9G92 - chains AAA and BBB; structure by X-ray diffraction, 1.95 A resolution.

== Chain AAA (and BBB) ==
Name: Thioredoxin reductase
From: Cryptosporidium parvum
Notes: chain BBB of this document is another copy of the same molecule, construct and numbering; everything in this record applies to it too
UniProtKB: C8CCG0 (C8CCG0_CRYPV); residue numbers follow UniProt; this construct covers 1-521
Amino-acid sequence (521 residues; numbered 1 to 521; the number before each row is that of its first residue):
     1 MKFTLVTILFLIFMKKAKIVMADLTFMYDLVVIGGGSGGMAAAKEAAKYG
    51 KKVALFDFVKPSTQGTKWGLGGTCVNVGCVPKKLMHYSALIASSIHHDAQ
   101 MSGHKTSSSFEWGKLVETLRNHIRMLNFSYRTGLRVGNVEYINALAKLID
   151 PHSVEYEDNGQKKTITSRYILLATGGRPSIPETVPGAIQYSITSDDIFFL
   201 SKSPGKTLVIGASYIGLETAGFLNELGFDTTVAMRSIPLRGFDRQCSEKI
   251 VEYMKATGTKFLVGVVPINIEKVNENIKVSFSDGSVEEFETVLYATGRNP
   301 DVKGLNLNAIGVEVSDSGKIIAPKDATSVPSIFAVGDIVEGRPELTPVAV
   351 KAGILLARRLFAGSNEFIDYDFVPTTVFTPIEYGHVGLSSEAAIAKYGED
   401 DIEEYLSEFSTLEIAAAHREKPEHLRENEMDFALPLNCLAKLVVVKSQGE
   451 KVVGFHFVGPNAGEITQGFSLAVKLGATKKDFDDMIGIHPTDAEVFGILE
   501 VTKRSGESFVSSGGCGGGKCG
Not modelled in the structure: 1-21 (chain BBB: 1-24)
Cystine bridges: Cys74-Cys79, Cys515-Cys520
Residues lining bound ligands: FAD (flavin-adenine dinucleotide): Ile33, Gly34, Gly35, Gly36, Ser37, Gly38, Gly39, Phe56, Asp57, Phe58, Val59, Lys60, Gly72, Thr73, Cys74, Val77, Gly78, Cys79, Lys82, Ala144, Leu145, Ala146, Ala173, Thr174, Gly175, Gly176, Ser194, Phe198, Tyr214, Ile215, Arg298, Asp301, Leu305, Val335, Gly336, Asp337, Glu344, Leu345, Thr346, Pro347, Ala349, Phe378

== Chain AAA / chain BBB interface ==
Residue-residue contacts (192; chain AAA residue first):
  Ser37(AAA) - Cys520(BBB)  hydrogen bond (side chain-backbone)
  Ser37(AAA) - Gly521(BBB)
  Met40(AAA) - Gly521(BBB)
  Ala41(AAA) - Gly521(BBB)
  Lys44(AAA) - Gly521(BBB)  hydrogen bond (side chain-backbone)
  Cys74(AAA) - His489(BBB)  hydrogen bond
  Cys74(AAA) - Cys520(BBB)
  Val75(AAA) - Cys520(BBB)  hydrophobic
  Cys79(AAA) - His489(BBB)
  Cys79(AAA) - Pro490(BBB)
  Val80(AAA) - Cys515(BBB)  hydrophobic
  Val80(AAA) - Cys520(BBB)  hydrophobic
  Lys83(AAA) - Leu412(BBB)
  Lys83(AAA) - Glu413(BBB)  salt bridge
  Lys83(AAA) - Pro490(BBB)  hydrogen bond (side chain-backbone)
  Leu84(AAA) - Glu413(BBB)
  Leu84(AAA) - Ala416(BBB)  hydrophobic
  Tyr87(AAA) - Asp98(BBB)  hydrogen bond
  Tyr87(AAA) - Glu413(BBB)
  Tyr87(AAA) - Ile414(BBB)
  Ser88(AAA) - Ser102(BBB)  hydrogen bond (side chain-backbone)
  Ser88(AAA) - His104(BBB)  hydrogen bond
  Ile91(AAA) - Asp98(BBB)
  Ile91(AAA) - Ser102(BBB)
  Ala92(AAA) - His104(BBB)
  Ser94(AAA) - Ile91(BBB)
  Ile95(AAA) - Thr106(BBB)
  Asp98(AAA) - Tyr87(BBB)  hydrogen bond
  Asp98(AAA) - Ile91(BBB)
  Gln100(AAA) - Lys114(BBB)
  Met101(AAA) - Lys114(BBB)
  Met101(AAA) - Thr118(BBB)  hydrogen bond (backbone-side chain)
  Ser102(AAA) - Tyr87(BBB)
  Ser102(AAA) - Ser88(BBB)  hydrogen bond (backbone-side chain)
  Ser102(AAA) - Ile91(BBB)
  Ser102(AAA) - Phe110(BBB)
  Ser102(AAA) - Leu115(BBB)
  Gly103(AAA) - Ser109(BBB)
  Gly103(AAA) - Phe110(BBB)
  Gly103(AAA) - Glu111(BBB)  hydrogen bond (backbone-backbone)
  Gly103(AAA) - Lys114(BBB)
  Gly103(AAA) - Leu115(BBB)
  His104(AAA) - Ser88(BBB)  hydrogen bond
  His104(AAA) - Ala92(BBB)
  His104(AAA) - Ser108(BBB)
  His104(AAA) - Ser109(BBB)
  His104(AAA) - Phe110(BBB)
  His104(AAA) - Leu226(BBB)
  Lys105(AAA) - Ser108(BBB)
  Lys105(AAA) - Ser109(BBB)  hydrogen bond (backbone-backbone)
  Thr106(AAA) - Ile95(BBB)
  Thr106(AAA) - Thr106(BBB)
  Thr106(AAA) - Ser107(BBB)
  Thr106(AAA) - Ser108(BBB)
  Ser107(AAA) - Lys105(BBB)
  Ser107(AAA) - Thr106(BBB)
  Ser107(AAA) - Ser107(BBB)  hydrogen bond
  Ser108(AAA) - His104(BBB)
  Ser108(AAA) - Lys105(BBB)
  Ser108(AAA) - Thr106(BBB)  hydrogen bond
  Ser109(AAA) - Gly103(BBB)
  Ser109(AAA) - His104(BBB)
  Ser109(AAA) - Lys105(BBB)  hydrogen bond (backbone-backbone)
  Phe110(AAA) - Ser102(BBB)
  Phe110(AAA) - Gly103(BBB)
  Phe110(AAA) - His104(BBB)
  Glu111(AAA) - Gly103(BBB)  hydrogen bond (backbone-backbone)
  Lys114(AAA) - Gln100(BBB)
  Lys114(AAA) - Met101(BBB)
  Lys114(AAA) - Gly103(BBB)
  Leu115(AAA) - Ser102(BBB)
  Thr118(AAA) - Met101(BBB)  hydrogen bond (side chain-backbone)
  Thr118(AAA) - Ala416(BBB)
  His122(AAA) - Leu412(BBB)
  His122(AAA) - Ala416(BBB)
  His122(AAA) - Gly514(BBB)  hydrogen bond (side chain-backbone)
  Met125(AAA) - Gly514(BBB)
  Leu126(AAA) - Gly514(BBB)
  Tyr130(AAA) - Cys515(BBB)  hydrogen bond
  Tyr130(AAA) - Cys520(BBB)
  Leu226(AAA) - His104(BBB)
  Thr346(AAA) - His489(BBB)
  Thr346(AAA) - Lys519(BBB)
  Thr346(AAA) - Cys520(BBB)
  Pro347(AAA) - Gly487(BBB)
  Pro347(AAA) - His489(BBB)
  Val350(AAA) - Lys519(BBB)
  Val350(AAA) - Cys520(BBB)
  Val350(AAA) - Gly521(BBB)
  Lys351(AAA) - Asp483(BBB)  hydrogen bond (side chain-backbone)
  Lys351(AAA) - Met485(BBB)
  Lys351(AAA) - Ile486(BBB)
  Ile354(AAA) - Lys519(BBB)
  Glu366(AAA) - Lys480(BBB)  salt bridge
  Phe372(AAA) - Ile486(BBB)
  Pro374(AAA) - Ile486(BBB)
  Pro374(AAA) - Ile488(BBB)  hydrophobic
  Thr376(AAA) - Ile488(BBB)
  Phe378(AAA) - His489(BBB)
  Phe378(AAA) - Pro490(BBB)
  Leu412(AAA) - Lys83(BBB)
  Leu412(AAA) - His122(BBB)
  Glu413(AAA) - Lys83(BBB)  salt bridge
  Glu413(AAA) - Leu84(BBB)
  Glu413(AAA) - Tyr87(BBB)
  Ile414(AAA) - Tyr87(BBB)
  Ala416(AAA) - Leu84(BBB)  hydrophobic
  Ala416(AAA) - Thr118(BBB)
  Ala416(AAA) - His122(BBB)
  Asn461(AAA) - Asn461(BBB)  hydrogen bond
  Gly463(AAA) - Ile488(BBB)
  Gly463(AAA) - Thr491(BBB)
  Glu464(AAA) - Glu464(BBB)
  Glu464(AAA) - Ile465(BBB)
  Glu464(AAA) - Thr491(BBB)
  Glu464(AAA) - Asp492(BBB)  hydrogen bond (side chain-backbone)
  Glu464(AAA) - Ala493(BBB)  hydrogen bond (side chain-backbone)
  Ile465(AAA) - Glu464(BBB)
  Thr466(AAA) - Ile488(BBB)
  Gln467(AAA) - Phe469(BBB)
  Gln467(AAA) - Met485(BBB)  hydrogen bond
  Gln467(AAA) - Ile486(BBB)  hydrogen bond (side chain-backbone)
  Gln467(AAA) - Gly487(BBB)
  Gln467(AAA) - Ile488(BBB)  hydrogen bond (side chain-backbone)
  Gln467(AAA) - Ala493(BBB)
  Gln467(AAA) - Glu494(BBB)
  Gly468(AAA) - Gly468(BBB)
  Gly468(AAA) - Phe469(BBB)
  Phe469(AAA) - Gln467(BBB)
  Phe469(AAA) - Gly468(BBB)
  Leu471(AAA) - Ala472(BBB)  hydrophobic
  Leu471(AAA) - Asp481(BBB)
  Leu471(AAA) - Phe482(BBB)  hydrophobic
  Leu471(AAA) - Met485(BBB)  hydrophobic
  Ala472(AAA) - Leu471(BBB)  hydrophobic
  Ala472(AAA) - Ala472(BBB)
  Lys474(AAA) - Asp484(BBB)  hydrogen bond (side chain-backbone)
  Leu475(AAA) - Ala472(BBB)
  Leu475(AAA) - Ala477(BBB)  hydrophobic
  Leu475(AAA) - Asp481(BBB)
  Ala477(AAA) - Leu475(BBB)  hydrophobic
  Lys480(AAA) - Glu366(BBB)  salt bridge
  Asp481(AAA) - Leu471(BBB)
  Asp481(AAA) - Leu475(BBB)
  Phe482(AAA) - Leu471(BBB)  hydrophobic
  Asp483(AAA) - Lys351(BBB)  hydrogen bond (backbone-side chain)
  Asp484(AAA) - Glu366(BBB)
  Asp484(AAA) - Lys474(BBB)  hydrogen bond (backbone-side chain)
  Met485(AAA) - Gln467(BBB)
  Met485(AAA) - Leu471(BBB)  hydrophobic
  Ile486(AAA) - Lys351(BBB)
  Ile486(AAA) - Phe372(BBB)
  Ile486(AAA) - Pro374(BBB)
  Ile486(AAA) - Gln467(BBB)  hydrogen bond (backbone-side chain)
  Gly487(AAA) - Pro347(BBB)
  Gly487(AAA) - Gln467(BBB)
  Ile488(AAA) - Pro374(BBB)  hydrophobic
  Ile488(AAA) - Thr376(BBB)
  Ile488(AAA) - Gly463(BBB)
  Ile488(AAA) - Thr466(BBB)
  Ile488(AAA) - Gln467(BBB)  hydrogen bond (backbone-side chain)
  His489(AAA) - Cys74(BBB)  hydrogen bond
  His489(AAA) - Cys79(BBB)
  His489(AAA) - Thr346(BBB)
  His489(AAA) - Pro347(BBB)
  His489(AAA) - Phe378(BBB)
  Pro490(AAA) - Cys79(BBB)
  Pro490(AAA) - Lys83(BBB)  hydrogen bond (backbone-side chain)
  Pro490(AAA) - Phe378(BBB)
  Thr491(AAA) - Gly463(BBB)
  Thr491(AAA) - Glu464(BBB)
  Asp492(AAA) - Glu464(BBB)  hydrogen bond (backbone-side chain)
  Ala493(AAA) - Glu464(BBB)  hydrogen bond (backbone-side chain)
  Ala493(AAA) - Gln467(BBB)
  Glu494(AAA) - Gln467(BBB)
  Ser512(AAA) - Met125(BBB)
  Gly514(AAA) - His122(BBB)  hydrogen bond (backbone-side chain)
  Gly514(AAA) - Leu126(BBB)
  Cys515(AAA) - Val80(BBB)  hydrophobic
  Cys515(AAA) - Leu126(BBB)
  Cys515(AAA) - Tyr130(BBB)  hydrogen bond
  Lys519(AAA) - Val350(BBB)
  Lys519(AAA) - Ile354(BBB)
  Cys520(AAA) - Ser37(BBB)  hydrogen bond (backbone-side chain)
  Cys520(AAA) - Cys74(BBB)  hydrophobic
  Cys520(AAA) - Val75(BBB)  hydrophobic
  Cys520(AAA) - Val80(BBB)  hydrophobic
  Cys520(AAA) - Tyr130(BBB)
  Gly521(AAA) - Ser37(BBB)
  Gly521(AAA) - Met40(BBB)
  Gly521(AAA) - Ala41(BBB)  hydrogen bond (backbone-backbone)
  Gly521(AAA) - Lys44(BBB)  hydrogen bond (backbone-side chain)
Other interface residues (no listed pair), chain AAA (93 interface residues in all): Ala99, Val348, Ile368, Val373, Thr375, Ala415, Arg419, Ser470
Other interface residues (no listed pair), chain BBB (92 interface residues in all): Ser94, Ala99, Val348, Ile368, Val373, Thr375, Ala415, Arg419, Ser470

== In short ==
The interface between chain AAA and chain BBB involves 93 residues on one side and 92 on the other; the
contacts include 41 hydrogen bonds and 4 salt bridges. Polar pairs include Lys83(AAA)-Glu413(BBB),
Glu366(AAA)-Lys480(BBB) and Ser37(AAA)-Cys520(BBB). Ligands of chain AAA: flavin-adenine dinucleotide.
Chain AAA and chain BBB are both Thioredoxin reductase (Cryptosporidium parvum); the structure, Crystal
structure of thioredoxin reductase from Cryptosporidium parvum in the "in" conformation, was determined by
X-ray diffraction, deposited together with 9GEZ and 9H9C.
